PDB entry 5KND | X-ray diffraction, 2.89 A resolution | chains D and G of the 8 polymer chains in the assembly

== Chain D ==
Name: V-type sodium ATPase subunit B
Source organism: Enterococcus hirae ATCC 9790
Reference sequence: Q08637 (NTPB_ENTHA); residue numbers follow UniProt; this construct covers 1-458
Amino-acid sequence (465 residues; each row starts with the number of its first residue; numbers below 1 keep their minus sign (Gly-6 is residue -6)):
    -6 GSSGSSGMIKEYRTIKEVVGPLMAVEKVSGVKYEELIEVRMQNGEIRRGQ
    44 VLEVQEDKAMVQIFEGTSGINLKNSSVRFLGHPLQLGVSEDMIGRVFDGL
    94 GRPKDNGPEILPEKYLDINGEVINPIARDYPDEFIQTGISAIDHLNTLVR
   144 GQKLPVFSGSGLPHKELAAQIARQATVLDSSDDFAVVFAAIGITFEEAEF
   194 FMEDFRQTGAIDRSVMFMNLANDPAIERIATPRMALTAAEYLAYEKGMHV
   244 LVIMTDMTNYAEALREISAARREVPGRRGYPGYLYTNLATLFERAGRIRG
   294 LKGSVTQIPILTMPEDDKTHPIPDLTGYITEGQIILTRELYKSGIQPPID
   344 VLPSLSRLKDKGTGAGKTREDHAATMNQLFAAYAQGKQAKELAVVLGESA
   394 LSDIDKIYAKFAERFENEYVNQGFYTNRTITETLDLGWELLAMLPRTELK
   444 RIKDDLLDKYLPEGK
Unresolved in the structure: -6 to 3, 456-458
Construct notes: expression tag (-6 to 0)

== Chain G ==
Name: V-type sodium ATPase subunit D
Source organism: Enterococcus hirae ATCC 9790
Reference sequence: P43435 (NTPD_ENTHA); residue numbers follow UniProt; this construct covers 1-210
Amino-acid sequence (217 residues; row label = number of the first residue in the row; numbers below 1 keep their minus sign (Gly-6 is residue -6)):
    -6 GSSGSSGMRLNVNPTRMELTRLKKQLTTATRGHKLLKDKQDELMRQFILL
    44 IRKNNELRQAIEKETQTAMKDFVLAKSTVEEAFIDELLALPAENVSISVV
    94 EKNIMSVKVPLMNFQYDETLNETPLEYGYLHSNAELDRSIDGFTQLLPKL
   144 LKLAEVEKTCQLMAEEIEKTRRRVNALEYMTIPQLEETIYYIKMKLEENE
   194 RAEVTRLIKVKNMGTEE
Unresolved in the structure: -6 to 5, 80-85, 109-125, 207-210
Construct notes: expression tag (-6 to 0)

== How chain D and chain G interact ==
Residue-residue contacts - 16 pairs, chain D then chain G:
  Arg265(D) - Val203(G)  hydrogen bond (side chain-backbone)
  Arg265(D) - Lys204(G)
  Val267(D) - Lys204(G)
  Pro268(D) - Leu200(G)
  Arg271(D) - Arg9(G)
  Arg271(D) - Glu193(G)
  Glu308(D) - Arg9(G)
  Glu308(D) - Met10(G)
  Asp310(D) - Thr13(G)
  Gln381(D) - Arg24(G)  hydrogen bond (backbone-side chain)
  Glu384(D) - Thr21(G)
  Glu384(D) - Arg24(G)  salt bridge
  Leu385(D) - Leu28(G)  hydrophobic
  Leu389(D) - Leu28(G)
  Leu389(D) - Leu29(G)  hydrophobic
  Leu389(D) - Lys32(G)
Also at the interface, not in a pair above, chain D (12 interface residues in all): Val388, Ser392
Also at the interface, not in a pair above, chain G (16 interface residues in all): Gly25, Met98, Val197, Ile201

== Overview ==
12 residues of chain D and 16 residues of chain G are in contact; the contacts include 2 hydrogen bonds and 1
salt bridge. Polar contacts include Glu384(D)-Arg24(G), Arg265(D)-Val203(G) and Gln381(D)-Arg24(G).
Chain D is V-type sodium ATPase subunit B and chain G is V-type sodium ATPase subunit D, both from
Enterococcus hirae ATCC 9790; the structure, Crystal structure of the Pi-bound V1 complex, was determined by
X-ray diffraction together with 5KNB and 5KNC from the same study.
